7RDY - chains A and P of the 8 polymer chains in the assembly; structure by electron microscopy, 3.10 A resolution.

== Chain A ==
Protein: RNA-directed RNA polymerase
Source organism: Severe acute respiratory syndrome coronavirus 2
Notes: EC 2.7.7.48
UniProtKB: P0DTD1 (R1AB_SARS2); residues 1-932 here correspond to UniProt positions 4393-5324 (UniProt number = residue number + 4392)
Amino-acid sequence (932 residues; row label = number of the first residue in the row):
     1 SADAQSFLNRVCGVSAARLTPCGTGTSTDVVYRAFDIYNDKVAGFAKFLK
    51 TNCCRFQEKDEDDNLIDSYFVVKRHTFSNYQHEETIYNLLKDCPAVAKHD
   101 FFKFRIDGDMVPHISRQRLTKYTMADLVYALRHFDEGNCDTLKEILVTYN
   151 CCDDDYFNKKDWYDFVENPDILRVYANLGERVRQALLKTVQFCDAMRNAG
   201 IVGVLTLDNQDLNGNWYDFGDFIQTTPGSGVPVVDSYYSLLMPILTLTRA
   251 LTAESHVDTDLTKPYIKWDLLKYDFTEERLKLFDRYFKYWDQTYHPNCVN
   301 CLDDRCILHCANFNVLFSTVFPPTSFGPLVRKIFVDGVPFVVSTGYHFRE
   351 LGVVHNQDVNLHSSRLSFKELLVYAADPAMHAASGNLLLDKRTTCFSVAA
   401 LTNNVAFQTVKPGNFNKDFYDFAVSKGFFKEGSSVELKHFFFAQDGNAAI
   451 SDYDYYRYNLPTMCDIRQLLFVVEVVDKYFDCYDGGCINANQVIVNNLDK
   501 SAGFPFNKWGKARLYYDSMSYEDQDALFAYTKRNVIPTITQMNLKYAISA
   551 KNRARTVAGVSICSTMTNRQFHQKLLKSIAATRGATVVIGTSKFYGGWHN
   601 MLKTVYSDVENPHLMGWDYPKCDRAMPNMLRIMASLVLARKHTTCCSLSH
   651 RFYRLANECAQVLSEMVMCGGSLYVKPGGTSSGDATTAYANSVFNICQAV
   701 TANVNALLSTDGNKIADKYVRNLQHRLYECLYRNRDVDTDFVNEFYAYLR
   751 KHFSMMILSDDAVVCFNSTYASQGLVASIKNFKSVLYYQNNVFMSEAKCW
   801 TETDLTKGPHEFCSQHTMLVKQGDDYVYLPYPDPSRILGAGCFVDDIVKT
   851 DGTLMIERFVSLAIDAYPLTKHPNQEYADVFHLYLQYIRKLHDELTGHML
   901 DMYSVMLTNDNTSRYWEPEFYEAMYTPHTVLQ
Unresolved in the structure: 1-2, 930-932
UniProt features mapped onto this chain:
  - region: Lys545 to Arg555 (Interaction with RMP Remdesivir), Thr582 to Pro620 (RdRp Palm N-ter)
  - active site: Ser759, Asp760, Asp761
  - binding site (Mn(2+)): Asn209, Asp218
  - binding site (Zn(2+)): His295, Cys301, Cys306, Cys310, Cys487, His642, Cys645, Cys646
  - site: Gln932 (Cleavage)
Metal / ion sites: Mg2+: Asn209, Asp218 (together with ADP); Zn2+ site 1: His295, Cys301, Cys306, Cys310; Zn2+ site 2: Cys487, His642, Cys645, Cys646
Ligand contacts:
  - chapso (1N7), molecule 1: Arg197, Gly230, Val231, Lys288, Tyr289, Asp291
  - chapso (1N7), molecule 2: Val202, Gly203, Val204, Asp221, Ile223, Val231, Val233, Arg733
  - chapso (1N7), molecule 3: Tyr903, Ser904, Val905
  - ADP (adenosine-5'-diphosphate): Phe35, Lys50, Asn52, Lys73, Arg74, His75, Asn79, Arg116, Asp208, Asn209, Tyr217, Asp218, Gly220

== Chain P ==
Molecule: Product RNA
Sequence (35 nucleotides; each row starts with the number of its first residue):
     1 CGCGUAGCAUGCUACGUCAUUCUCCUAAGAAGCUA
Unresolved in the structure: 1

== Interface between chain A and chain P ==
Pairs across the interface (20):
  Asp499(A) - G29(P)  phosphate contact
  Arg513(A) - G29(P)  salt bridge to the phosphate
  Leu758(A) - A35(P)  phosphate contact
  Ser759(A) - A35(P)  hydrogen bond to the phosphate
  Asp760(A) - A35(P)  hydrogen bond to the phosphate
  Asp761(A) - A35(P)  sugar contact
  Cys813(A) - U34(P)  phosphate contact
  Ser814(A) - U34(P)  phosphate contact
  Ser814(A) - A35(P)  hydrogen bond to the phosphate
  Arg836(A) - C33(P)  salt bridge to the phosphate
  Arg836(A) - U34(P)  salt bridge to the phosphate
  Ala840(A) - C33(P)  phosphate contact
  Lys849(A) - A31(P)  phosphate contact
  Lys849(A) - G32(P)  salt bridge to the phosphate
  Met855(A) - A31(P)  sugar contact
  Arg858(A) - A31(P)  sugar contact
  Arg858(A) - G32(P)  salt bridge to the phosphate
  Ser861(A) - G32(P)  sugar contact
  Asp865(A) - G32(P)  hydrogen bond to the sugar
  Asp865(A) - C33(P)  sugar contact
Other interface residues (no listed pair), chain A (19 interface residues in all): Lys593, Gln815, Glu857, Leu862
Other interface residues (no listed pair), chain P (7 interface residues in all): A30

== Overview ==
Chain A and chain P form an interface of 19 and 7 residues respectively; the contacts include 4 hydrogen bonds
and 5 salt bridges. Polar contacts include Asp865(A)-G32(P), Ser759(A)-A35(P) and Asp760(A)-A35(P). Ligands of
chain A: ADP and 3 copies of chapso.
Here chain A is RNA-directed RNA polymerase (Severe acute respiratory syndrome coronavirus 2) and chain P is
Product RNA. Entry 7RDY (SARS-CoV-2 replication-transcription complex bound to nsp13 helicase - nsp13(2)-RTC -
engaged class) was determined by electron microscopy, deposited together with 7RDX, 7RDZ, 7RE0, 7RE1, 7RE2 and
7RE3.
